PDB entry 6PMJ | electron microscopy, 3.91 A resolution | chains D and E of the 9 polymer chains in the assembly

[Chain D]
Molecule: DNA-directed RNA polymerase subunit beta'
Source organism: Escherichia coli O157:H7
Notes: EC 2.7.7.6
UniProtKB: P0A8T8 (RPOC_ECO57); residues 1-1407 here = UniProt positions 1-1407
Amino-acid sequence (1407 residues; each row starts with the number of its first residue):
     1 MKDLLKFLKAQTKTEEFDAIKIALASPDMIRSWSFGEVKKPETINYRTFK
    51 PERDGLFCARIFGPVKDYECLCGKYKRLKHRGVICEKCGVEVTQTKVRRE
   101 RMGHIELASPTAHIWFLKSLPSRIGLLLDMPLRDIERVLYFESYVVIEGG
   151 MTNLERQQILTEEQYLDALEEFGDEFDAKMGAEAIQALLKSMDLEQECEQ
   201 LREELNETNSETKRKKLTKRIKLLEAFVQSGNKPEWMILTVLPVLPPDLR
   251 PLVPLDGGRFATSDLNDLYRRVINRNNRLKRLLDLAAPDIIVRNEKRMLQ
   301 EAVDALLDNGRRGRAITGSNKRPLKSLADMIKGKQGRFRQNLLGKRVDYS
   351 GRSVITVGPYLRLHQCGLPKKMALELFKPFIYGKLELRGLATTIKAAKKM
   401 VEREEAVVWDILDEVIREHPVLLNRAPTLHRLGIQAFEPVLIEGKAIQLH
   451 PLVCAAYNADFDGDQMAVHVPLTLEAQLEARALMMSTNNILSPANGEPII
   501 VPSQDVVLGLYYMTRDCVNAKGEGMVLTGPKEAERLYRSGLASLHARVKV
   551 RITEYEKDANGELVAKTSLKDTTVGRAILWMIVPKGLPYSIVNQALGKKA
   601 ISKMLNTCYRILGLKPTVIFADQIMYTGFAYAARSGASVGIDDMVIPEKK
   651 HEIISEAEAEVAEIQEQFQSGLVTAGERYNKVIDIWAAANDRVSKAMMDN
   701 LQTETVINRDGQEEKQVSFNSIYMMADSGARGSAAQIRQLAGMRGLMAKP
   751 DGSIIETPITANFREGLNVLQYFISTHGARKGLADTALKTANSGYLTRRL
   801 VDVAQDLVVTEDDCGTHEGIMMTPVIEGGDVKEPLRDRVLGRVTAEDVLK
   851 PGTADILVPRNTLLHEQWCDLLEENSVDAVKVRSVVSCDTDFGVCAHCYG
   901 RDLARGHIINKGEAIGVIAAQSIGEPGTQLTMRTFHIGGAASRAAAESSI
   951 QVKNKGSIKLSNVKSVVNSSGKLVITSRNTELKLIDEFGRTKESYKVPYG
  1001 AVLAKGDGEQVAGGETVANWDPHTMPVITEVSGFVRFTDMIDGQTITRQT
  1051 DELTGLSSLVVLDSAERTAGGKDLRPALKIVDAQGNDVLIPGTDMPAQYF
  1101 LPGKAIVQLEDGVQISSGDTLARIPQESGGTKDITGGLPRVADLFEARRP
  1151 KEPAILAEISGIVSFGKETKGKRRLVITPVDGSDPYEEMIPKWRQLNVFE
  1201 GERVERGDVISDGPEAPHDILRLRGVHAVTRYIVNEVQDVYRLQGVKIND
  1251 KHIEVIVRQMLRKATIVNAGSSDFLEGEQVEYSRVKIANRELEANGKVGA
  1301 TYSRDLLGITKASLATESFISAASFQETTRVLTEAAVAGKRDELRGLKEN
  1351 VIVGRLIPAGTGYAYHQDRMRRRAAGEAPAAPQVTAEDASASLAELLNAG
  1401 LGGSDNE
Unresolved in the structure: 1-14, 933-947, 1127-1136, 1377-1407
Metal / ion sites: Zn2+ site 1: C70, C85; Mg2+: D460, D462, D464 (shared with 1 residue of chain 3); Zn2+ site 2: C814, C888, C895
Curated features (UniProtKB/Swiss-Prot):
  - binding site (Zn(2+)): C70, C72, C85, C88, C814, C888, C895, C898
  - binding site (Mg(2+)): D460, D462, D464
  - modified residue: K972 (N6-acetyllysine)
From the paper describing this entry:
  - binding site for Synthetic nontemplate strand DNA: K74, K87
  - mutagenesis - K74A, K74A/K87A, K87A: decreased catalytic activity with RNA polymerase sigma factor FliA
  - mutagenesis - K74A/K87A: decreased growth in response to bacterial growth

[Chain E]
Molecule: DNA-directed RNA polymerase subunit omega
Source organism: Escherichia coli O45:K1 (strain S88 / ExPEC)
Notes: EC 2.7.7.6
UniProtKB: B7MFL0 (RPOZ_ECO45); residue numbers follow UniProt; this construct covers 1-91
Amino-acid sequence (91 residues; each row starts with the number of its first residue):
     1 MARVTVQDAVEKIGNRFDLVLVAARRARQMQVGGKDPLVPEENDKTTVIA
    51 LREIEEGLINNQILDVRERQEQQEQEAAELQAVTAIAEGRR
Unresolved in the structure: 1, 81-91

[Chain D / chain E interface]
Pairs across the interface (43):
  H364(D) with V4(E)
  V415(D) with K45(E), hydrogen bond (backbone-side chain)
  R417(D) with R3(E); K45(E)
  E418(D) with R3(E), salt bridge; D44(E); K45(E); V48(E)
  H419(D) with K45(E), hydrogen bond
  E438(D) with R3(E), salt bridge
  T473(D) with R28(E), hydrogen bond
  L474(D) with A24(E), hydrophobic; A27(E), hydrophobic; R28(E); T47(E)
  E475(D) with V20(E); A24(E); R28(E), salt bridge
  Q477(D) with T47(E), hydrogen bond
  L478(D) with V20(E); A23(E); A24(E); T47(E)
  E479(D) with V20(E)
  R481(D) with R3(E), hydrogen bond (side chain-backbone); V6(E); T47(E); L51(E)
  A482(D) with V6(E), hydrophobic; R16(E); V20(E), hydrophobic
  L483(D) with R16(E)
  M485(D) with V4(E); V6(E)
  T487(D) with V4(E)
  N488(D) with R16(E)
  L614(D) with Q7(E)
  R905(D) with G14(E)
  N910(D) with N15(E)
  E913(D) with F17(E)
  G1360(D) with F17(E)
  T1361(D) with F17(E); L21(E)
Interface residues without a listed pair, chain D (30 interface residues in all): R362, L363, E414, I416, K615, Y1365
Interface residues without a listed pair, chain E (22 interface residues in all): T5, D8, N43

[In short]
30 residues of chain D face 22 of chain E across their interface, with 5 hydrogen bonds and 3 salt bridges.
Among the polar pairs are E418(D)-R3(E), E438(D)-R3(E) and E475(D)-R28(E). From the paper: a binding site for
Synthetic nontemplate strand DNA at K74(D) and K87(D); K74A, K74A/K87A and K87A of chain D reduce catalytic
activity with RNA polymerase sigma factor FliA.
Chain D is DNA-directed RNA polymerase subunit beta' (Escherichia coli O157:H7) and chain E is DNA-directed
RNA polymerase subunit omega (Escherichia coli O45:K1 (strain S88 / ExPEC)); the structure,
Sigm28-transcription initiation complex with specific promoter at the state 2, was determined by electron
microscopy (same publication as 6PMI).
